7TJJ - chains E and G of the 9 polymer chains in the assembly; structure by electron microscopy, 2.70 A resolution.

# Chain E
Name: Origin recognition complex subunit 5
Source organism: Saccharomyces cerevisiae
UniProtKB: P50874 (ORC5_YEAST); numbering as in UniProt (aligned over 1-479)
Chain sequence (479 residues; each row starts with the number of its first residue):
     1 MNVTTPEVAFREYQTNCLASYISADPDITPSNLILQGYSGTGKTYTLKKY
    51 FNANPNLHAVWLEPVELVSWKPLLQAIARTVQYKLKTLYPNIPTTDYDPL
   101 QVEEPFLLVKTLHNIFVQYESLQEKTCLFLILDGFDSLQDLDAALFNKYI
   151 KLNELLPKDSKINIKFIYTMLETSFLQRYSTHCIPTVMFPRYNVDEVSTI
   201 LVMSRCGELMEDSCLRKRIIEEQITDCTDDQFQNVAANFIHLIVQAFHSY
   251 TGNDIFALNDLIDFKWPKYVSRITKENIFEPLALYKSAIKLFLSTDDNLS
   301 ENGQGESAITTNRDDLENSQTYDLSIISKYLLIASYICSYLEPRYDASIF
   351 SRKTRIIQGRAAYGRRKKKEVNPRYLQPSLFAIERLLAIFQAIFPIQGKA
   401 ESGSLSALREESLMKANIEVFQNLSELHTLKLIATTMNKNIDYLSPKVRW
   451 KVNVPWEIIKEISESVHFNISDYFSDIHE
Unresolved in the structure: 1, 223-228, 300-322, 397-406, 479
Bound ions: Mg2+: Thr44 (together with ATP)
Residues lining bound ligands: ATP (adenosine-5'-triphosphate): Val8, Ala9, Phe10, Arg11, Tyr38, Ser39, Gly40, Thr41, Gly42, Lys43, Thr44, Tyr45, Leu171, Tyr192, Ile200, Met203, Ile255, Phe256
UniProt features mapped onto this chain:
  - binding site (ATP): Gly37 to Thr44

# Chain G
Molecule: DNA, 84 bp ARS1
Sequence (84 nucleotides; row label = number of the first residue in the row):
     1 ATCTTTACATCTTGTTATTTTACAGATTTTATGTTTAGATCTTTTATGCT
    51 TGCTTTTCAAAAGGCCTGCAGGCAAGTGCACAAA
Unresolved in the structure: 1-20, 62-84

# Chain E / chain G interface
Contacting residue pairs (11):
  Lys71(E) - DT34(G)  salt bridge to the phosphate
  Gln358(E) - DA59(G)  sugar contact
  Arg360(E) - DT56(G)  base contact
  Arg360(E) - DT57(G)  hydrogen bond to the base
  Arg360(E) - DC58(G)  sugar contact
  Tyr363(E) - DT56(G)  hydrogen bond to the base
  Tyr363(E) - DT57(G)  phosphate contact
  Arg366(E) - DT54(G)  hydrogen bond to the base
  Arg366(E) - DT55(G)  hydrogen bond to the sugar
  Asn440(E) - DG38(G)  hydrogen bond to the phosphate
  Arg449(E) - DT47(G)  salt bridge to the phosphate
Other interface residues (no listed pair), chain E (10 interface residues in all): Gly359, Ala361, Leu380
Other interface residues (no listed pair), chain G (10 interface residues in all): DA60

# Summary
Chain E and chain G each contribute 10 residues to their interface, with 5 hydrogen bonds and 2 salt bridges.
Among the polar pairs are Arg360(E)-DT57(G), Tyr363(E)-DT56(G) and Arg366(E)-DT54(G). Chain E binds ATP.
UniProt lists 8 ATP-binding residues on chain E.
Here chain E is Origin recognition complex subunit 5 (Saccharomyces cerevisiae) and chain G is DNA, 84 bp
ARS1. Entry 7TJJ (S. cerevisiae ORC bound to 84 bp ARS1 DNA and Cdc6 (state 1) with docked Orc6 ...) was
determined by electron microscopy together with 7TJF, 7TJH, 7TJI and 7TJK from the same study.
